Entry 1EBF (X-ray diffraction, 2.30 A resolution); this record covers chains A and B.

Chain A (and B):
Name: Homoserine dehydrogenase
Source organism: Saccharomyces cerevisiae
Notes: EC 1.1.1.3; chain B of this document is another copy of the same molecule, construct and numbering; everything in this record applies to it too
UniProtKB: P31116 (DHOM_YEAST); residue numbers follow UniProt; this construct covers 2-359
Amino-acid sequence (358 residues; numbered 2 to 359; the number before each row is that of its first residue):
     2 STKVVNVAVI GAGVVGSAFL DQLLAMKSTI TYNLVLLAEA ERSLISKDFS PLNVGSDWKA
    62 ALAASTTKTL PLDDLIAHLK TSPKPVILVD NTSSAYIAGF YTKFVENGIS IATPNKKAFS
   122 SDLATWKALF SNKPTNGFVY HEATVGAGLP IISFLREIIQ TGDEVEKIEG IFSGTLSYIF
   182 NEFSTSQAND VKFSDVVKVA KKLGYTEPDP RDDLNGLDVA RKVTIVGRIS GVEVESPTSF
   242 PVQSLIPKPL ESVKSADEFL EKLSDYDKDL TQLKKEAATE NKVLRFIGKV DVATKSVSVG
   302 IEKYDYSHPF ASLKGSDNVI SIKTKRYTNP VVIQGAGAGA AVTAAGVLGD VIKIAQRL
Metal / ion sites: Na+: E143, V146, A148, L150
Small-molecule neighbours: NAD (nicotinamide-adenine-dinucleotide): I11, G12, A13, G14, V15, V16, G17, A39, E40, A41, E42, T70, N92, T93, S94, S95, Y97, I98, P115, N116, K117, A144, G338, A339, G340, T344
Curated features (UniProtKB/Swiss-Prot):
  - active site: K223 (Proton donor)
  - binding site (NAD(+)): A13, V15, V16, A41, T93, G340
  - binding site (NADP(+)): V16, T93, K117, G205, E208, G340
  - binding site (NADPH): V16, K60, T93, S94, K117, G340
  - binding site (Na(+)): E143, V146, A148, L150
  - binding site (L-homoserine): E208, D219
  - cross-link: K290 (Glycyl lysine isopeptide (Lys-Gly) (interchain with G-Cter in ubiquitin))

Chain A / chain B interface:
Residue-residue contacts (52; chain A residue first):
  S2(A) - R358(B)
  S2(A) - L359(B)
  Q23(A) - T162(B)
  Q23(A) - R327(B)
  M27(A) - Q161(B)
  M27(A) - T162(B)
  N133(A) - T30(B)
  G149(A) - F155(B)
  G149(A) - Y328(B)
  L150(A) - V332(B)  hydrophobic
  P151(A) - P151(B)
  P151(A) - F155(B)
  P151(A) - I334(B)  hydrophobic
  F155(A) - G149(B)
  F155(A) - P151(B)
  E158(A) - G350(B)
  E158(A) - K354(B)  salt bridge
  Q161(A) - M27(B)
  Q161(A) - I353(B)
  T162(A) - Q23(B)
  T162(A) - A346(B)
  T162(A) - L349(B)
  S313(A) - S308(B)
  R327(A) - Q23(B)
  R327(A) - A342(B)
  R327(A) - A346(B)
  Y328(A) - G149(B)
  Y328(A) - L150(B)
  Y328(A) - A337(B)  hydrophobic
  Y328(A) - V343(B)
  N330(A) - K315(B)
  P331(A) - G336(B)
  V332(A) - Q335(B)
  V333(A) - V333(B)
  V333(A) - I334(B)
  V333(A) - Q335(B)  hydrogen bond (backbone-backbone)
  I334(A) - V333(B)
  I334(A) - I334(B)  hydrophobic
  Q335(A) - P310(B)
  Q335(A) - V332(B)
  Q335(A) - V333(B)  hydrogen bond (backbone-backbone)
  V343(A) - R327(B)
  V343(A) - Y328(B)
  A346(A) - T162(B)
  A346(A) - R327(B)
  L349(A) - T162(B)
  G350(A) - E158(B)
  I353(A) - Q161(B)
  K354(A) - E158(B)  salt bridge
  Q357(A) - Q357(B)
  Q357(A) - R358(B)
  R358(A) - Q357(B)
Other interface residues (no listed pair), chain A (34 interface residues in all): T30, Y141, K315, G336, A337, A342
Other interface residues (no listed pair), chain B (37 interface residues in all): F131, Y141, G316, D318, N330, P331

Summary:
The interface between chain A and chain B involves 34 residues on one side and 37 on the other; the contacts
include 2 hydrogen bonds and 2 salt bridges. Polar pairs include E158(A)-K354(B) and V333(A)-Q335(B). Chain A
binds NAD.
Chain A and chain B are both Homoserine dehydrogenase (Saccharomyces cerevisiae); the structure, Homoserine
dehydrogenase from S. cerevisiae complex with nad+, was determined by X-ray diffraction (same publication as
1EBU).
